4AL3 - chain A; structure by X-ray diffraction, 1.98 A resolution.

[Chain A]
Protein: Peptide deformylase
From: Escherichia coli
Notes: EC 3.5.1.88
UniProt: P0A6K3 (DEF_ECOLI); residues 1-168 here correspond to UniProt positions 2-169 (UniProt number = residue number + 1)
Chain sequence (186 residues; row label = number of the first residue in the row):
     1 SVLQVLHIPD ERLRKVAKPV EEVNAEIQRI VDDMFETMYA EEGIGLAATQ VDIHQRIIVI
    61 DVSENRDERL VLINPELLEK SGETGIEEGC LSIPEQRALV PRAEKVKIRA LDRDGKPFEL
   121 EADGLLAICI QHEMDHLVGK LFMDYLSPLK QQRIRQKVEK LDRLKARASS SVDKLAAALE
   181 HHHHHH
Not modelled in the structure: 163-186
Sequence notes: expression tag (169-186)
Modified residues: Cys-90 (s-hydroxycysteine; CSO)
Swiss-Prot annotation at these positions:
  - active site: Glu-133
  - binding site (Fe cation): Cys-90, His-132, His-136
Metal / ion sites: Co2+: Cys-90, His-132, His-136 (together with beta-mercaptoethanol)

[In short]
Cys-90, His-132 and His-136 coordinate Co2+. Curated annotation (UniProt) lists active-site residue Glu-133
and 3 Fe cation-binding residues.
Chain A is Peptide deformylase (Escherichia coli); the structure, peptide deformylase (Co-form) with
mercaptoethanol, was determined by X-ray diffraction, deposited together with 4AZ4 and 4AL2.
